Entry 9GBK (electron microscopy, 2.39 A resolution); this record covers chains P and Q of the 29 polymer chains in the assembly.

== Chain P ==
Protein: Proteasome subunit alpha type-2
Organism: Saccharomyces cerevisiae
UniProt: P23639 (PSA2_YEAST); residues 1-250 here = UniProt positions 1-250
Chain sequence (250 residues; each row starts with the number of its first residue):
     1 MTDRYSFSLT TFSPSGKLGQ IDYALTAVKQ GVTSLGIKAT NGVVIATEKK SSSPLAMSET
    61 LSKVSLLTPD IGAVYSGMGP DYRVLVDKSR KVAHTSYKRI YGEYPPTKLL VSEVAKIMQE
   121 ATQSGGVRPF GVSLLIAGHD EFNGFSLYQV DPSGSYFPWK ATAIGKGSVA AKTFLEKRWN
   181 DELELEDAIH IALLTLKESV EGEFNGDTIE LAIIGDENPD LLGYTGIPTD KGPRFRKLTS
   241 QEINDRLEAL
Disordered / not traced: 224-231
UniProt features mapped onto this chain:
  - cross-link: Lys108 (Glycyl lysine isopeptide (Lys-Gly) (interchain with G-Cter in ubiquitin))

== Chain Q ==
Protein: Proteasome subunit alpha type-3
Organism: Saccharomyces cerevisiae
UniProt: P23638 (PSA3_YEAST); residue numbers follow UniProt; this construct covers 1-258
Chain sequence (258 residues; numbered 1 to 258; the number before each row is that of its first residue):
     1 MGSRRYDSRT TIFSPEGRLY QVEYALESIS HAGTAIGIMA SDGIVLAAER KVTSTLLEQD
    61 TSTEKLYKLN DKIAVAVAGL TADAEILINT ARIHAQNYLK TYNEDIPVEI LVRRLSDIKQ
   121 GYTQHGGLRP FGVSFIYAGY DDRYGYQLYT SNPSGNYTGW KAISVGANTS AAQTLLQMDY
   181 KDDMKVDDAI ELALKTLSKT TDSSALTYDR LEFATIRKGA NDGEVYQKIF KPQEIKDILV
   241 KTGITKKDED EEADEDMK
Disordered / not traced: 36-65, 164-258
UniProt features mapped onto this chain:
  - cross-link (Glycyl lysine isopeptide (Lys-Gly)): Lys100 (interchain with G-Cter in ubiquitin), Lys199 (interchain with G-Cter in ubiquitin), Lys231 (interchain with G-Cter in ubiquitin)

== How chain P and chain Q interact ==
Pairs across the interface (42; chain P residue first):
  Arg4(P) with Gly2(Q), hydrogen bond (side chain-backbone); Ser3(Q)
  Tyr5(P) with Gly2(Q); Ser3(Q); Arg5(Q), hydrogen bond
  Ser6(P) with Leu128(Q)
  Phe7(P) with Ser3(Q); Arg5(Q); Tyr6(Q); Asp7(Q); Gly127(Q)
  Ser8(P) with Asp7(Q); Gly127(Q), hydrogen bond (backbone-backbone); Leu128(Q); Arg129(Q), hydrogen bond (side chain-backbone)
  Leu9(P) with Asp7(Q)
  Thr10(P) with Arg129(Q)
  Thr11(P) with Asp7(Q); Thr10(Q); Gln21(Q)
  Phe12(P) with Gln21(Q), hydrogen bond (backbone-side chain); Tyr24(Q); Ser28(Q); Leu80(Q), hydrophobic; Arg129(Q); Pro130(Q)
  Ser13(P) with Tyr24(Q)
  Pro14(P) with Tyr24(Q), hydrophobic
  Ser15(P) with His31(Q)
  Gly16(P) with Tyr24(Q); Ser28(Q)
  Ser112(P) with Glu85(Q)
  Lys116(P) with Ile86(Q)
  Gln119(P) with Ala82(Q); Asp83(Q), hydrogen bond; Ile86(Q)
  Thr122(P) with Arg129(Q), hydrogen bond (backbone-side chain)
  Gln123(P) with Leu128(Q); Arg129(Q), hydrogen bond (side chain-backbone); Phe131(Q)
  Gly154(P) with Ala82(Q)
  Tyr156(P) with Glu85(Q)
Also at the interface, not in a pair above, chain P (25 interface residues in all): Leu18, Ser124, Gly125, Ser153, Ser155
Also at the interface, not in a pair above, chain Q (26 interface residues in all): Ala25, Glu27, Thr81, Tyr122, Gly126, Gly132

== Overview ==
The interface between chain P and chain Q involves 25 residues on one side and 26 on the other, with 8
hydrogen bonds. Among the polar pairs are Arg4(P)-Gly2(Q), Tyr5(P)-Arg5(Q) and Ser8(P)-Arg129(Q).
Chain P is Proteasome subunit alpha type-2 and chain Q is Proteasome subunit alpha type-3, both from
Saccharomyces cerevisiae; the structure, Blm10-20S proteasome complex from pre1-1, was determined by electron
microscopy, deposited together with 8RVL, 8RVO, 8RVP and 8RVQ.
